3D30 - chain A; structure by X-ray diffraction, 1.90 A resolution.

== Chain A ==
Molecule: Expansin like protein
Source organism: Bacillus subtilis
UniProt: O34918 (O34918_BACSU); residues 2-208 here correspond to UniProt positions 26-232 (UniProt number = residue number + 24)
Chain sequence (208 residues; each row starts with the number of its first residue):
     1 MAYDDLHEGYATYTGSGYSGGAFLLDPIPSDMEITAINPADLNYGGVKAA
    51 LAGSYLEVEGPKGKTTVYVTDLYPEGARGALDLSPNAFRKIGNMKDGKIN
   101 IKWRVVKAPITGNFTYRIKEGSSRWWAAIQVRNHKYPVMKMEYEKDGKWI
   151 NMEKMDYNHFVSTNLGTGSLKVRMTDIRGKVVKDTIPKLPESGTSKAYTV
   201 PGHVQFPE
Differences from the reference sequence: initiating methionine (1)
Reported in the primary citation:
  - contacts within the chain: Thr12-Asp82 (hydrogen bond)

== Summary ==
From the paper: contacts within the chain involving Thr12 and Asp82.
Chain A is Expansin like protein (Bacillus subtilis); the structure, Structure of an expansin like protein
from Bacillus Subtilis at 1.9A resolution, was determined by X-ray diffraction together with 2BH0 from the
same study.
